PDB entry 2FYN | X-ray diffraction, 3.20 A resolution | chains D and F of the 6 polymer chains in the assembly

Chain D:
Protein: Cytochrome b
From: Rhodobacter sphaeroides
Notes: fragment: cytochrome b
UniProt: Q02761 (CYB_RHOSH); residues 2-445 here correspond to UniProt positions 1-444 (UniProt number = residue number - 1)
Chain sequence (445 residues; each row starts with the number of its first residue):
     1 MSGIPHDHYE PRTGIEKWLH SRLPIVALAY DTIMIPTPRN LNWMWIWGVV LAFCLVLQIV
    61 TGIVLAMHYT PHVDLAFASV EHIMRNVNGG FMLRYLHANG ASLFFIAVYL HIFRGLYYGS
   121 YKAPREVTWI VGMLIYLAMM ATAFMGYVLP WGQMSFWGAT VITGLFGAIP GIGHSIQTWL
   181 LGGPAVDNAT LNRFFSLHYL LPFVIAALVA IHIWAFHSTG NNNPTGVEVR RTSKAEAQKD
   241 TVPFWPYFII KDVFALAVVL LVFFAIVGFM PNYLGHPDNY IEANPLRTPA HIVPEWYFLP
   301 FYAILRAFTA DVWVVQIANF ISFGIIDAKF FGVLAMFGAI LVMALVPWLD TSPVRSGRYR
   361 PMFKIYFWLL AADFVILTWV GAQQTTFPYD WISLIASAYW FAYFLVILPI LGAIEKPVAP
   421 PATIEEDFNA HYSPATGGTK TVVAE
Unresolved in the structure: 1-2, 431-445
Sequence notes: initiating methionine (1); engineered mutation Arg287 (Ser286 in Q02761)
Bound ions: heme Fe site 1: His97, His198; heme Fe site 2: His111, His212
Residues lining bound ligands:
  - heme (HEM), molecule 1: Trp45, Gly48, Val49, Leu51, Ala52, Phe104, Val108, His111, Ile112, Arg114, Ser120, Arg125, Thr128, Trp129, Gly132, Met133, Ile135, Tyr136, Met139, Ile205, Val209, His212, Phe216, Thr219, Gly220, Asn221, Asn222
  - heme (HEM), molecule 2: Gln58, Ile59, Gly62, Ile63, Leu65, Ala66, Tyr69, Val80, Arg94, His97, Ala98, Ala101, Phe104, Thr142, Ala143, Gly146, Tyr147, Leu149, Pro150, Phe195, His198, Tyr199, Pro202, Ile205, Asn279, Tyr297
  - lauryl oleyl phosphatidyl ethanolamine (LOP; (1R)-2-{[(R)-(2-aminoethoxy)(hydroxy)phosphoryl]oxy}-1-[(dodecanoyloxy)methyl]ethyl (9Z)-octadec-9-enoate): Met44, Trp47, Leu103, Ile106, Leu110, Phe113, Arg114, Tyr117, Tyr118, Val259, Phe263, Ile266, Leu274, Trp296, Arg358, Phe367, Trp368, Phe374, Val375, Thr378
  - stigmatellin a (SMA): Leu137, Met140, Ala141, Phe144, Met145, Met154, Gly158, Val161, Ile162, Leu165, Phe166, Leu180, Phe194, Leu197, Ile292, Val293, Pro294, Glu295, Phe298, Phe301, Tyr302, Leu305, Met336, Phe337, Ile340
Reported in the primary citation:
  - mutagenesis - G167S: unchanged catalytic activity
  - mutagenesis - S322A, K329A: decreased catalytic activity

Chain F:
Protein: Ubiquinol-cytochrome c reductase iron-sulfur subunit
From: Rhodobacter sphaeroides
Notes: EC 1.10.2.2; fragment: Rieske Iron sulfur protein
UniProt: Q02762 (UCRI_RHOSH); residues 1-187 here = UniProt positions 1-187
Chain sequence (187 residues; numbered 1 to 187; the number before each row is that of its first residue):
     1 MSNAEDHAGT RRDFLYYATA GAGAVATGAA VWPLINQMNP SADVQALASI FVDVSSVEPG
    61 VQLTVKFLGK PIFIRRRTEA DIELGRSVQL GQLVDTNARN ANIDAGAEAT DQNRTLDEAG
   121 EWLVMWGVCT HLGCSPIGGV SGDFGGWFCP CHGSHYDSAG RIRKGPAPEN LPIPLAKFID
   181 ETTIQLG
Unresolved in the structure: 1-8
Sequence notes: engineered mutation Ser135 (Val in Q02762)
Swiss-Prot annotation at these positions:
  - binding site ([2Fe-2S] cluster): Cys129, His131, Cys149, His152
Disulfides: Cys134-Cys151
Bound ions: 2Fe-2S cluster Fe: Cys129, His131, Cys149, His152
Residues lining bound ligands: 2Fe-2S cluster (FES): Cys129, His131, Leu132, Gly133, Cys134, Cys149, Cys151, His152, Gly153, Ser154

Interface between chain D and chain F:
Contacting residue pairs - 13 pairs, chain D then chain F:
  Val64(D) - Leu34(F)  hydrophobic
  Val64(D) - Gln37(F)
  Met67(D) - Gln37(F)
  His68(D) - Gln37(F)
  His82(D) - Asp43(F)  salt bridge
  Asn86(D) - Ser41(F)
  Asn86(D) - Ala42(F)  hydrogen bond (backbone-backbone)
  Asn86(D) - Asp43(F)
  Val87(D) - Ser41(F)
  Asn88(D) - Asn36(F)  hydrogen bond (side chain-backbone)
  Asn88(D) - Gln37(F)
  Asn88(D) - Asn39(F)  hydrogen bond (side chain-backbone)
  Asn88(D) - Pro40(F)  hydrogen bond (side chain-backbone)
Interface residues without a listed pair, chain D (10 interface residues in all): Val60, Arg85, Leu93
Interface residues without a listed pair, chain F (10 interface residues in all): Pro33, Met38

In short:
Chain D and chain F each contribute 10 residues to their interface, with 4 hydrogen bonds and 1 salt bridge.
Polar contacts include His82(D)-Asp43(F), Asn88(D)-Asn36(F) and Asn88(D)-Asn39(F). The paper reports that
S322A and K329A of chain D reduce catalytic activity; G167S of chain D leaves catalytic activity unchanged.
Here chain D is Cytochrome b and chain F is Ubiquinol-cytochrome c reductase iron-sulfur subunit, both from
Rhodobacter sphaeroides. Entry 2FYN (Crystal Structure Analysis of the double mutant Rhodobacter Sphaeroides
bc1 complex) was determined by X-ray diffraction.
